7PAL - chains r and 3 of the 56 polymer chains in the assembly; structure by electron microscopy, 4.70 A resolution (low resolution: residue-level contacts below are approximate; hydrogen-bond / salt-bridge calls are withheld).

[Chain r]
Protein: 50S ribosomal protein L22
Organism: Mycoplasmoides pneumoniae M129
UniProt: P75575 (RL22_MYCPN); residues 1-159 here = UniProt positions 1-159
Amino-acid sequence (159 residues; row label = number of the first residue in the row):
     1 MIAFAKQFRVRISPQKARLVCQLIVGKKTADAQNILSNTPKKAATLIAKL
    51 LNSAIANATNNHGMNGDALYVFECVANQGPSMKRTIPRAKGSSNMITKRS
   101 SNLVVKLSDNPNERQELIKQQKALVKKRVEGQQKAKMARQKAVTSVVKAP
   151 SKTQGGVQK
Unresolved in the structure: 140-159
Cystine bridges: Cys21-Cys74

[Chain 3]
Molecule: 23S ribosomal RNA
Organism: Mycoplasma pneumoniae M129
Sequence (2907 nucleotides; each row starts with the number of its first residue):
     1 UACAAUAAGUUACUAAGGGCUUAUGGUGGAUGCCUUGGCACUAAUAGGCG
    51 AUGAAGGACGUGUUAACCUGCGAUAAGCUUCGGGUAGGUGGUAAGAACCU
   101 CAGAUCCGGAGAUUUCCGAAUGGAGCAAUCCGGUAGUUGGAAACAGCUAU
   151 CAUUAAUUGAUGAAUAAAUAGUCAAUUAAAGCAAUACGUGGUGAAGUGAA
   201 ACAUCUCAGUAGCCACAGGAAAAGAAAACGAAUGUGAUUCCGUGUGUAGU
   251 GGCGAGCGAAAGCGGAACAGGCCAAACUUAUCAUUAGAUAGGGGUUGUAG
   301 GGCUUGCAAUGUGGACUUGAAAACGAUAGAAGAAGCUGUUGGAAAGCAGC
   351 GCGCAAAAGGGUGAUAGCCCCGUAUUUGAAAUUGUUUUCAUACCUAGCGA
   401 GAUCCCUGAGUAGCUCGGAAAACGUUAUUUUGAGUGAAUCUGCCCAGACC
   451 AUUGGGUAAGCCUAAAUACUAAUUAGUGACCGAUAGCGAAACAGUACCGU
   501 GAGGGAAAGGUGAAAAGAACCCAGAGAUGGGAGUGAAAUAGAUUCUGAAA
   551 CCAUAUGCCUACAACGUGUCAGAGCACAUUAAUGUGUGAUGGCGUGCGUU
   601 UUGAAGUAUGAGCCGGCGAGUUAUGAUAGCAAGCGUUAGUUAACCAGGAG
   651 AUGGGGAGCUGUAGCGAAAGCGAGUUUUAAAAGAGCGUUUGUUUGUUAUU
   701 AUAGACCCGAAACGGGUUGAGCUAGUCAUGAGCAGGUUGAAGGUUGAGUA
   751 ACAUCAACUGGAGGACCGAACCGACUCUCGUUGAAACGAUAGCGGAUGAC
   801 UUGUGAUUAGGGGUGAAAUUCCAAUCGAAAUCCGUGAUAGCUGGUUCUCG
   851 UCGAAAUAGCUUUAAGGCUAGCGUGAGAUCACAAAUAAGUGGAGGUAAAG
   901 CUACUGAAUGUAUGAUGGCGCCACCUAGGCGUACUGAAUACAAUUAAACU
   951 CUGAAUGCCAUUUAUUUUAUUCUCGCAGUCAGACAGUGGGGGAUAAGCUU
  1001 CAUUGUCAAGAGGGGAAGAGCCCAGAUCAUUAAAUAAGGUCCCCAAAAUA
  1051 UACUAAGUGGAAAAGGAUGUGAAAGUGCUAAAACAGCAAGGAUGUUGGCU
  1101 UAGAAGCAGCCAUCGUUUAAAGAGUGCGUAACAGCUCACUUGUCGAGUGU
  1151 UUUUGCGCCGAAGAUGUAACGGGGCUAAGUAUAUUACCGAAUUUAUGGAU
  1201 AAGAUUUAUAUCUUGUGGUAGACGAGCGUUGUAUUGGAGUUGAAGUCAAA
  1251 GCGUGAGCAUUGGUGGAUCCAAUACAAGUGAGAAUGCCGGCAUGAGUAAC
  1301 GCUUGGGAGUGAGAAUCUCCCAAACCGAUUGACUAAGGUUUCCUGGACCA
  1351 GGGUCGUCCUUCCAGGGUUAGUCUGGACCUAAGCUGAGGCUGAAAAGCGU
  1401 AGGCGAUGGACAACAGGUUAAUAUUCCUGUACUUACAGUUAGACUGAUGG
  1451 AGUGACAAAGAAGGUUUUCCACCCCCAUAAUUGGAUUUGGGGAUAAAUCA
  1501 UAAGGUGGUACAAUAGGCAAAUCCGUUGUGCAUAACAUUGAGUGAUGAUG
  1551 UCGAGUGAAUGAGUGAUCAAGUAGCGAAGGUGGUAUUAAUCAUGCUUUCA
  1601 AGAAAAGCUUCUAGGGUUAAUCUAGCUGUAACCAGUACCGAGAACGAACA
  1651 CACGUAGUCAAGGAGAGGAUCCUAAGGUUAGCGAGUGAACUAUAGCCAAG
  1701 GAACUCUGCAAAUUAACCCCGUAAGUUAGCGAGAAGGGGUGCUUAUGUAA
  1751 AAGUAAGCCGCAGUGAAGAACGAGGGGGGACUGUUUAACUAAAACACAAC
  1801 UCUAUGCCAAACCGUAAGGUGAUGUAUAUGGGGUGACACCUGCCCAGUGC
  1851 UGGAAGGUUAAAGAAGGAGGUUAGCGCAAGCGAAGCUUUUAACUGAAGCC
  1901 CCAGUGAACGGCGGCCGUAACUAUAACGGUCCUAAGGUAGCGAAAUUCCU
  1951 AGUCGGGUAAAUUCCGUCCCGCUUGAAUGGUGUAACCAUCUCUUGACUGU
  2001 CUCGGCUAUAGACUCGGUGAAAUCCAGGUACGGGUGAAGACACCCGUUAG
  2051 GCGCAACGGGACGGAAAGACCCCGUGAAGCUUUACUGUAGCUUAAUAUUG
  2101 AUCAGGACAUUAUCAUGUAGAGAAUAGGUAGGAGCAAUCGAUGCAAGUUC
  2151 GCUAGGACUUGUUGAUGCGAAAGGUGGAAUACUACCCUUGGUUGUGUGCU
  2201 GUUCUAAUUGGUAACUGUUAUCCAGUUUCAAGACAGUGUUAGGUGGGCAG
  2251 UUUGACUGGGGCGGUCGCCUCCUAAAAGGUAACGGAGGCGUACAAAGGUA
  2301 CCUUCAGUACGGUUGGAAAUCGUAUGUAGAGUGUAAUGGUGUAAGGGUGC
  2351 UUGACUGUGAGACAUACAGGUCGAACAGGUGAGAAAUCAGGUCAUAGUGA
  2401 UCCGGUGGUCCAGUAUGGAAUGGCCAUCGCUCAACGGAUAAAAGCUACUC
  2451 CGGGGAUAACAGGCUGAUACUGCCCAAGAGUUCAUAUCGACGGCAGUGUU
  2501 UGGCACCUCGAUGUCGACUCAUCUCAUCCUCGAGCUGAAGCAGGUUCGAA
  2551 GGGUUCGGCUGUUCGCCGAUUAAAGAGAUACGUGAGUUGGGUUCAAACCG
  2601 UCGUGAGACAGGUUGGUCCCUAUCUAUUGUGCCCGUAGGAAGAUUGAAGA
  2651 GUGUUGCUUCUAGUACGAGAGGACCGAAGCGAGGACACCUCUUAUGCUCC
  2701 AGUUGUAGCGCCAGCUGCACCGCUGGGUAGUAACGUGUCUAUUAGAUAAA
  2751 CGCUGAAAGCAUCUAAGUGUGAAACUAUCUCAAAGAUUAAUCUUCCCAUU
  2801 UCGCAAGAAAGUAAGAGCCGUCAAAGACGAUGACGUUGAUAGGUUACAGG
  2851 UGUAAGCAUAGUGAUAUGUUGAGCUGAGUAAUACUAAUUGCUCGAGGACU
  2901 UAUUGGA
Unresolved in the structure: 1-7, 923-927, 1560-1569, 2901-2907

[Chain r / chain 3 interface]
Residue-residue contacts - 84 pairs, chain r then chain 3:
  Phe4(r) - G530(3)
  Ala5(r) - G529(3)
  Lys6(r) - G529(3)
  Gln7(r) - A527(3)
  Gln7(r) - U528(3)
  Phe8(r) - U543(3)
  Arg11(r) - A1350(3)
  Arg11(r) - G1351(3)
  Ile12(r) - U2018(3)
  Ser13(r) - G1296(3)
  Gln15(r) - G1296(3)
  Lys16(r) - G2017(3)
  Lys16(r) - U2018(3)
  Gln22(r) - U554(3)
  Pro40(r) - G2016(3)
  Lys41(r) - G2016(3)
  Lys41(r) - G2017(3)
  Lys42(r) - G2017(3)
  Lys49(r) - G524(3)
  Lys49(r) - G526(3)
  Asn52(r) - A523(3)
  Ser53(r) - A523(3)
  Ala56(r) - C522(3)
  Ala56(r) - A523(3)
  Asn57(r) - C522(3)
  Asn57(r) - G529(3)
  Asn57(r) - G530(3)
  Asn60(r) - C522(3)
  Asn61(r) - G530(3)
  Asn61(r) - G531(3)
  Glu73(r) - U554(3)
  Asn77(r) - G25(3)
  Asn77(r) - G26(3)
  Asn77(r) - C552(3)
  Gln78(r) - G26(3)
  Gln78(r) - U27(3)
  Gln78(r) - C552(3)
  Pro80(r) - U27(3)
  Ser81(r) - C1291(3)
  Met82(r) - A1350(3)
  Lys83(r) - C1291(3)
  Arg84(r) - A1350(3)
  Arg84(r) - G1351(3)
  Pro87(r) - A1648(3)
  Arg88(r) - U782(3)
  Arg88(r) - G783(3)
  Arg88(r) - A1648(3)
  Arg88(r) - A2020(3)
  Arg88(r) - U2621(3)
  Ala89(r) - U782(3)
  Ala89(r) - G783(3)
  Ala89(r) - A786(3)
  Lys90(r) - U781(3)
  Lys90(r) - U782(3)
  Lys90(r) - A786(3)
  Gly91(r) - A1648(3)
  Ser92(r) - A1648(3)
  Ser93(r) - A1648(3)
  Asn94(r) - A2020(3)
  Asn94(r) - A2021(3)
  Ile96(r) - G1353(3)
  Thr97(r) - A2020(3)
  Lys98(r) - G1351(3)
  Lys98(r) - G2019(3)
  Arg99(r) - A1292(3)
  Arg99(r) - G1296(3)
  Arg99(r) - G2019(3)
  Asn102(r) - G26(3)
  Arg114(r) - A555(3)
  Gln115(r) - U556(3)
  Ile118(r) - U556(3)
  Gln121(r) - A23(3)
  Leu124(r) - G1262(3)
  Lys127(r) - G1262(3)
  Lys127(r) - G1263(3)
  Arg128(r) - U580(3)
  Arg128(r) - A1249(3)
  Arg128(r) - U1261(3)
  Arg128(r) - G1262(3)
  Val129(r) - U580(3)
  Gly131(r) - U1261(3)
  Gln132(r) - U580(3)
  Gln132(r) - U1260(3)
  Gln132(r) - U1261(3)
Also at the interface, not in a pair above, chain r (63 interface residues in all): Pro14, Arg18, His62, Cys74, Val75, Ala76, Gly79, Met95, Lys126, Ala135, Lys136
Also at the interface, not in a pair above, chain 3 (50 interface residues in all): C551, A553, U579, A581, A1248, G1290, G1352, C1649

[Overview]
63 residues of chain r face 50 of chain 3 across their interface.
Chain r is 50S ribosomal protein L22 (Mycoplasmoides pneumoniae M129) and chain 3 is 23S ribosomal RNA
(Mycoplasma pneumoniae M129); the structure, 70S ribosome with A- and P-site tRNAs in Mycoplasma pneumoniae
cells, was determined by electron microscopy together with 7OOC, 7OOD, 7P6Z, 7PAH, 7PAI, 7PAJ and 23 further
entries from the same study.
